PDB entry 8JTY | electron microscopy, 3.26 A resolution | chains A and B

[Chain A]
Molecule: Solute carrier family 22 member 1
Organism: Homo sapiens
UniProt: O15245 (S22A1_HUMAN); numbering as in UniProt (aligned over 1-554)
Amino-acid sequence (566 residues; row label = number of the first residue in the row):
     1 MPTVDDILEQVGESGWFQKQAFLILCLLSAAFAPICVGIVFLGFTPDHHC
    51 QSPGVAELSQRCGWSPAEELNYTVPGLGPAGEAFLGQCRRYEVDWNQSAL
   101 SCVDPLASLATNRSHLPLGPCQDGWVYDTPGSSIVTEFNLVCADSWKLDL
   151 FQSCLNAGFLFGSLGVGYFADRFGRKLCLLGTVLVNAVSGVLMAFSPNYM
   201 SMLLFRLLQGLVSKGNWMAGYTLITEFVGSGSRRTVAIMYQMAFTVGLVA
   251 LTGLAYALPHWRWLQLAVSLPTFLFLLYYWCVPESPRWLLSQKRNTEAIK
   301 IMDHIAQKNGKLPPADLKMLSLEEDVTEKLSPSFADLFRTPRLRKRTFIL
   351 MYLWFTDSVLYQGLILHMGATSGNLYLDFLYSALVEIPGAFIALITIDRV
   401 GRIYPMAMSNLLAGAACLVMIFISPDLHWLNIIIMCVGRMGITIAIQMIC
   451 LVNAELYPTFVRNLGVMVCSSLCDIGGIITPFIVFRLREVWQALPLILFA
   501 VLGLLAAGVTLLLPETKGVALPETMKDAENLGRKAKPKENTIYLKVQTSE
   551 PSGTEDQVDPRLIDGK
Disordered / not traced: 1-20, 278-329, 521-566
Sequence notes: expression tag (555-566)
Cystine bridges: C50-C121, C62-C102, C88-C142
Curated features (UniProtKB/Swiss-Prot):
  - motif: P283 to R287 (Proline-rich sequence)
  - modified residue: S333 (Phosphoserine), T541 (Phosphothreonine)
  - glycosylation: N71 (N-linked (GlcNAc...) asparagine)
  - natural variant: S14 (S14F: Exclusively found in the African American population), R61 (R61C: Affects transporter activity), L85 (L85F: No changes in MPP(+) uptake), C88 (C88R: Affects transporter activity), L160 (L160F: No changes in both MPP(+) and TEA uptake), S189 (S189L: No changes in MPP(+) uptake), G220 (G220V: Affects transporter activity), P341 (P341L: Affects transporter activity), R342 (R342H: No changes in MPP(+) uptake when associated with V-408), G401 (G401S: Affects transporter activity), M408 (M408V: Does not affect transporter activity), M420 (deletion: Reduction of serum O-isobutanoyl-(R)-carnitine levels), 3 further natural variant entries in UniProt
  - mutagenesis: I24 (I24L: No change in fenoterol uptake. No change in trospium uptake. No change in terbutaline uptake), L28 (L28I: No change in fenoterol uptake. No change in trospium uptake. No change in terbutaline uptake), A31 (A31S: No change in fenoterol uptake. No change in trospium uptake. No change in terbutaline uptake), F32 (F32L: No change in fenoterol uptake. Decreased trospium uptake. Decreased trospium affinity), C36 (C36Y: Increased fenoterol uptake. Increased fenoterol affinity. No change in trospium uptake. No change in terbutaline uptake. No change in terbutaline affinity), Y240 (Y240F: Decreased TEA uptake), P283 (P283A: Decreased TEA uptake), Y361 (Y361F: Decreased TEA uptake), Y376 (Y376F: Decreased TEA uptake), G465 (G465A: No changes in MPP(+) uptake)

[Chain B]
Molecule: nanobody 56
Organism: Lama glama
Notes: antibody fragment or engineered binder
Amino-acid sequence (130 residues; row label = number of the first residue in the row):
     1 QVQLQESGGGLVQAGGSLRLSCAASGTIFYYEIMGWYRQAPGKEREFVAT
    51 IDQGGITNYADSVKGRFTISRDNAKNTVYLQMNSLKPEDTAVYYCAVPDV
   101 FVGRGWDYLIYWGQGTQVTVSSGSHHHHHH
Disordered / not traced: 1-2, 121-130
Cystine bridges: C22-C95

[How chain A and chain B interact]
Residue-residue contacts (24):
  S230(A) - G54(B)
  R234(A) - I56(B)
  L330(A) - Y30(B)  hydrogen bond (backbone-side chain)
  S333(A) - Y31(B)
  D336(A) - Y31(B)
  L343(A) - Y31(B)  hydrophobic
  R346(A) - Y31(B)  hydrogen bond (side chain-backbone)
  G401(A) - G103(B)
  R402(A) - V100(B)
  R402(A) - F101(B)
  I403(A) - F101(B)
  Y404(A) - G103(B)
  A454(A) - G54(B)
  E455(A) - D52(B)
  E455(A) - Q53(B)
  L456(A) - Y31(B)
  L456(A) - Q53(B)
  L456(A) - F101(B)  hydrophobic
  Y457(A) - Q53(B)
  P458(A) - Y30(B)
  G518(A) - Y108(B)
  V519(A) - L109(B)  hydrogen bond (backbone-backbone)
  A520(A) - R45(B)
  A520(A) - Y108(B)  hydrophobic
Interface residues without a listed pair, chain A (28 interface residues in all): P332, L337, R342, D398, R399, V400, V452, L513, E515
Interface residues without a listed pair, chain B (22 interface residues in all): T27, E32, I33, G55, N58, D99, V102, R104, D107, W112

[Overview]
The interface between chain A and chain B involves 28 residues on one side and 22 on the other; the contacts
include 3 hydrogen bonds. Among the polar pairs are L330(A)-Y30(B), R346(A)-Y31(B) and V519(A)-L109(B). From
UniProt: 10 mutagenesis sites on chain A.
Chain A is Solute carrier family 22 member 1 (Homo sapiens) and chain B is nanobody 56 (Lama glama); the
structure, hOCT1 in complex with nb5660 in inward facing partially open 2 conformation, was determined by
electron microscopy together with 8JTW and 8JTX from the same study.
